1ZAX - chains A and X of the 7 polymer chains in the assembly; structure by X-ray diffraction, 2.10 A resolution.

== Chain A ==
Protein: 50S ribosomal protein L10
Source organism: Thermotoga maritima
UniProt: P29394 (RL10_THEMA); residue numbers follow UniProt; this construct covers 1-179
Sequence (180 residues; each row starts with the number of its first residue; numbering starts at 0):
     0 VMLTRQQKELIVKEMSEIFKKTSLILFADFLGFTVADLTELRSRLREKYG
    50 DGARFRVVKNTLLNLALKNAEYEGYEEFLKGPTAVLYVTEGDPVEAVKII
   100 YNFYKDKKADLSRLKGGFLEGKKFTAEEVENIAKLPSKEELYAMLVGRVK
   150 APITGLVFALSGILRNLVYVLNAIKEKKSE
Unresolved in the structure: 0-3, 178-179
Differences from the reference sequence: cloning artifact (0)

== Chain X ==
Protein: 50S ribosomal protein L7/L12
Source organism: Thermotoga maritima
Notes: fragment: N-terminal domain
UniProt: P29396 (RL7_THEMA); residues 1-30 here = UniProt positions 1-30
Sequence (30 residues; row label = number of the first residue in the row):
     1 MTIDEIIEAIEKLTVSELAELVKKLEDKFG
Unresolved in the structure: 30

== How chain A and chain X interact ==
Pairs across the interface - 10 pairs, chain A then chain X:
  Pro151(A) - Leu18(X)  hydrophobic
  Pro151(A) - Val22(X)
  Ile152(A) - Leu18(X)
  Gly154(A) - Val22(X)
  Leu155(A) - Ile10(X)  hydrophobic
  Leu155(A) - Leu18(X)  hydrophobic
  Leu155(A) - Val22(X)
  Leu155(A) - Leu25(X)  hydrophobic
  Ile162(A) - Phe29(X)  hydrophobic
  Asn165(A) - Phe29(X)
Other interface residues (no listed pair), chain A (8 interface residues in all): Ala158, Leu159
Other interface residues (no listed pair), chain X (8 interface residues in all): Val15, Leu21, Glu26

== In short ==
The chain A/chain X interface involves 8 residues from each chain.
Chain A is 50S ribosomal protein L10 and chain X is 50S ribosomal protein L7/L12, both from Thermotoga
maritima; the structure, Ribosomal Protein L10-L12(NTD) Complex, Space Group P212121, Form B, was determined
by X-ray diffraction, deposited together with 1ZAV and 1ZAW.
